3B62 - chains A and B; structure by X-ray diffraction, 4.40 A resolution (low resolution: residue-level contacts below are approximate; hydrogen-bond / salt-bridge calls are withheld).

Chain A (and B):
Molecule: Multidrug transporter emrE
Source organism: Escherichia coli K12
Notes: chain B of this document is another copy of the same molecule, construct and numbering; everything in this record applies to it too
Reference sequence: P23895 (EMRE_ECOLI); numbering as in UniProt (aligned over 1-110)
Chain sequence (110 residues; numbered 1 to 110; the number before each row is that of its first residue):
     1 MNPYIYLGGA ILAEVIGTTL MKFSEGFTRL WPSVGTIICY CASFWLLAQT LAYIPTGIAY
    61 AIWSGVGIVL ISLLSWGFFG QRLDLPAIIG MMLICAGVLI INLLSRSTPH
Disordered / not traced: 1-6, 102-110 (chain B: 1-6, 94-110)
Swiss-Prot annotation at these positions:
  - site: Tyr4 (Required for proper coupling between the substrate transport and the proton gradient), Glu14 (Essential for translocation and for substrate and proton binding), Tyr40 (Involved in substrate binding), Tyr60 (Involved in substrate binding), Trp63 (Involved in substrate binding), His110 (Important for activity)
  - mutagenesis: Tyr4 (Y4C: Still binds substrate. No transport activity in the presence of a proton gradient, but still transports substrate in the absence of a proton gradient. Resistance to toxicants is abolished ...), Tyr6 (Y6C/F/L: No effect on resistance to toxicants), Leu7 (L7C: No substrate binding. Resistance to toxicants is abolished), Ala10 (A10C: Still binds substrate, with lower affinity. Resistance to toxicants is abolished), Ile11 (I11C: Still binds substrate, with lower affinity. Resistance to toxicants is abolished), Glu14 (E14C: No substrate binding. No transport activity. Resistance to toxicants is abolished; E14D: Still binds substrate ...), Gly17 (G17C: No substrate binding. Resistance to toxicants is abolished), Thr18 (T18C: Still binds substrate, with lower affinity. Resistance to toxicants is abolished), Tyr40 (Y40C/F/L/M/S/T/V: Modifies substrate specificity), Tyr53 (Y53C: No effect on resistance to toxicants), Tyr60 (Y60C/F: Still binds substrate, with lower affinity. Resistance to toxicants is abolished), Trp63 (W63C/Y: No transport activity. Resistance to toxicants is abolished; W63F: Still binds substrate, with two-fold reduction in substrate affinity. Resistance to toxicants is abolished), 1 further mutagenesis entry in UniProt

How chain A and chain B interact:
No residue of chain A is in contact with chain B in this assembly.

Overview:
No residue of chain A is in contact with chain B. UniProt lists 13 mutagenesis sites on chain A.
Chain A and chain B are both Multidrug transporter emrE (Escherichia coli K12); the structure, EmrE multidrug
transporter in complex with P4P, P21 crystal form, was determined by X-ray diffraction, deposited together
with 3B5D and 3B61.
